PDB entry 5VIY | electron microscopy, 6.20 A resolution (low resolution: residue-level contacts below are approximate; hydrogen-bond / salt-bridge calls are withheld) | chains C and P of the 16 polymer chains in the assembly

Chain C:
Name: Envelope glycoprotein gp160
Organism: Human immunodeficiency virus 1
UniProt: Q2N0S6 (Q2N0S6_9HIV1); residues 512-664 here correspond to UniProt positions 509-661 (UniProt number = residue number - 3)
Sequence (153 residues; numbered 512 to 664; the number before each row is that of its first residue):
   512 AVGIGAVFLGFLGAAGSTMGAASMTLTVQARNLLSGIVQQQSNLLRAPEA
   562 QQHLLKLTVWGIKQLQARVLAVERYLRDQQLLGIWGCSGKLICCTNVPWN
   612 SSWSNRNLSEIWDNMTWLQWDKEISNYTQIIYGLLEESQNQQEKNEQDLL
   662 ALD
Disordered / not traced: 512-518, 549-561
Cystine bridges: Cys598-Cys604
Covalently attached groups: N-acetylglucosamine (NAG) linked to Asn611; glycan linked to Asn637
Sequence notes: conflict Pro559 (Ile556 in Q2N0S6), Cys605 (Thr602 in Q2N0S6)

Chain P:
Name: 8ANC195 G52K5 Fab light chain
Organism: Homo sapiens
UniProt: Q8TCD0 (Q8TCD0_HUMAN); residues 107-214 here correspond to UniProt positions 132-239 (UniProt number = residue number + 25)
Sequence (215 residues; numbered 1 to 214 plus 1 insertion-coded residue; the number before each row is that of its first residue):
     1 DIQMTQSPSTLSASTGDTVRISCRASQSIT
   30A G
    31 NWVAWYQQRPGKAPRLLIYRGAALLGGVPSRFRGSAAGTDFTLTIGNLQA
    81 EDFGTFYCQQYDTYPGTFGQGTKVEVKRTVAAPSVFIFPPSDEQLKSGTA
   131 SVVCLLNNFYPREAKVQWKVDNALQSGNSQESVTEQDSKDSTYSLSSTLT
   181 LSKADYEKHKVYACEVTHQGLSSPVTKSFNRGEC
Disordered / not traced: 214
Cystine bridges: Cys23-Cys88, Cys134-Cys194

Interface between chain C and chain P:
Residue-residue contacts (8; chain C residue first):
  Trp614(C) - Thr30(P)
  Asn616(C) - Ser28(P)
  Asn616(C) - Thr30(P)
  Gln630(C) - Trp32(P)
  Lys633(C) - Trp32(P)
  Lys633(C) - Arg50(P)
  Glu634(C) - Thr30(P)
  Glu634(C) - Gly30A(P)
Interface residues without a listed pair, chain C (6 interface residues in all): Ser615

Summary:
The interface between chain C and chain P involves 6 residues on one side and 5 on the other. Covalently
linked N-acetylglucosamine: at Asn611(C).
Here chain C is Envelope glycoprotein gp160 (Human immunodeficiency virus 1) and chain P is 8ANC195 G52K5 Fab
light chain (Homo sapiens). Entry 5VIY (BG505 SOSIP.664 in complex with broadly neutralizing antibodies BG1
and 8ANC195) was determined by electron microscopy, deposited together with 5VVF and 5VJ6.
